PDB entry 8J5S | electron microscopy, 3.00 A resolution | chains B and D of the 5 polymer chains in the assembly

# Chain B
Molecule: Putative peptide transport permease protein Rv1283c
Organism: Mycobacterium tuberculosis (strain ATCC 25618 / H37Rv)
UniProt: P9WFZ7 (Y1283_MYCTU); residues 1-325 here = UniProt positions 1-325
Sequence (325 residues; each row starts with the number of its first residue):
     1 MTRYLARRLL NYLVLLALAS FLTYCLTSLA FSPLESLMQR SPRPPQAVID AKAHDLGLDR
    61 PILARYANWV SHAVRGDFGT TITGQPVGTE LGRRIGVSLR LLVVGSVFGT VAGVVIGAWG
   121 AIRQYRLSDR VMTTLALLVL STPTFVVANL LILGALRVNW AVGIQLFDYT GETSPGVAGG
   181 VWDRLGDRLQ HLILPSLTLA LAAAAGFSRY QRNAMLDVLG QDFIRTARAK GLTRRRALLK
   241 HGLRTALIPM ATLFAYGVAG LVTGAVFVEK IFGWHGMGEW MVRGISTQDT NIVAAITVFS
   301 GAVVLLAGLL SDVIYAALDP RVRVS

# Chain D
Molecule: Uncharacterized ABC transporter ATP-binding protein Rv1281c
Organism: Mycobacterium tuberculosis (strain ATCC 25618 / H37Rv)
UniProt: P9WQJ5 (Y1281_MYCTU); residue numbers follow UniProt; this construct covers 1-612
Sequence (612 residues; row label = number of the first residue in the row):
     1 MSPLLEVTDL AVTFRTDGDP VTAVRGISYR VEPGEVVAMV GESGSGKSAA AMAVVGLLPE
    61 YAQVRGSVRL QGTELLGLAD NAMSRFRGKA IGTVFQDPMS ALTPVYTVGD QIAEAIEVHQ
   121 PRVGKKAARR RAVELLDLVG ISQPQRRSRA FPHELSGGER QRVVIAIAIA NDPDLLICDD
   181 PTTALDVTVQ AQILDVLKAA RDVTGAGVLI ITHDLGVVAE FADRALVMYA GRVVESAGVN
   241 DLYRDRRMPY TVGLLGSVPR LDAAQGTRLV PIPGAPPSLA GLAPGCPFAP RCPLVIDECL
   301 TAEPELLDVA TDHRAACIRT ELVTGRSAAD IYRVKTEARP AALGDASVVV RVRHLVKTYR
   361 LAKGVVLRRA IGEVRAVDGI SLELRQGRTL GIVGESGSGK STTLHEILEL AAPQSGSIEV
   421 LGTDVATLGT AERRSLRRDI QVVFQDPVAS LDPRLPVFDL IAEPLQANGF GKNETHARVA
   481 ELLDIVGLRH GDASRYPAEF SGGQKQRIGI ARALALQPKI LALDDPVSAL DVSIQAGIIN
   541 LLLDLQEQFG LSYLFVSHDL SVVKHLAHQV AVMLAGTVVE QGDSEEVFGN PKHEYTRRLL
   601 GAVPQPDPAR RG
Disordered / not traced: 1, 610-612
Construct notes: engineered mutation Asp180 (Glu in P9WQJ5), Asp525 (Glu in P9WQJ5)
Swiss-Prot annotation at these positions:
  - binding site (ATP): Ser43, Gly44, Ser45, Gly46, Lys47, Ser48, Ala49, Tyr61, Gln96, Arg147, Gly158, Glu159, His213, Ser396, Gly397, Ser398, Gly399, Lys400, Ser401, Thr402 and 5 more in UniProt
  - binding site ([4Fe-4S] cluster): Cys286, Cys292, Cys299, Cys317
  - mutagenesis: Cys286 (C286S: Shows a significant reduction in the proportion of OppD in the Opp complex. Strong decrease in ATPase activity), Cys292 (C292S: Shows a significant reduction in the proportion of OppD in the Opp complex. Strong decrease in ATPase activity), Cys299 (C299S: Shows a significant reduction in the proportion of OppD in the Opp complex. Strong decrease in ATPase activity), Cys317 (C317S: Does not affect Opp complex assembly. Small decrease in ATPase activity)

# Chain B / chain D interface
Contacting residue pairs (44; chain B residue first):
  Asp222(B) with Ser100(D), hydrogen bond (backbone-side chain); Ala101(D)
  Phe223(B) with Ser100(D), hydrogen bond (backbone-backbone); Ala101(D); Leu102(D); Thr103(D); Pro104(D)
  Arg225(B) with Met52(D); Leu57(D); Phe95(D)
  Thr226(B) with Phe95(D); Ala101(D), hydrogen bond (side chain-backbone)
  Arg228(B) with Leu57(D); Arg87(D)
  Ala229(B) with Leu57(D), hydrophobic; Gly88(D); Phe95(D), hydrophobic
  Lys230(B) with Gln111(D), hydrogen bond (side chain-backbone); Glu114(D), salt bridge; Ala115(D); His119(D)
  Gly231(B) with Ser84(D); Arg87(D); Val118(D); His119(D)
  Leu232(B) with Ser84(D); Val118(D), hydrophobic
  Thr233(B) with Asp80(D); Ser84(D)
  Arg234(B) with Asp80(D), hydrogen bond (backbone-side chain)
  Lys240(B) with Tyr106(D), hydrogen bond (backbone-side chain); Glu114(D), salt bridge
  His241(B) with Thr103(D), hydrogen bond; Glu114(D), salt bridge
  Arg244(B) with Tyr106(D)
  Thr245(B) with Thr103(D); Pro104(D); Val105(D)
  Ile248(B) with Val105(D), hydrophobic
  Pro320(B) with Val105(D)
  Arg321(B) with Pro104(D); Val105(D); Phe151(D); His153(D)
Other interface residues (no listed pair), chain B (19 interface residues in all): Gln221
Other interface residues (no listed pair), chain D (26 interface residues in all): Glu60, Asn81, Ile91, Asp97, Ile167

# Summary
19 residues of chain B and 26 residues of chain D are in contact, with 7 hydrogen bonds and 3 salt bridges.
Among the polar pairs are Lys230(B)-Glu114(D), Lys240(B)-Glu114(D) and His241(B)-Glu114(D).
Here chain B is Putative peptide transport permease protein Rv1283c and chain D is Uncharacterized ABC
transporter ATP-binding protein Rv1281c, both from Mycobacterium tuberculosis (strain ATCC 25618 / H37Rv).
Entry 8J5S (Cryo-EM structure of Mycobacterium tuberculosis OppABCD in the pre-catalytic intermediate state)
was determined by electron microscopy together with 8J5Q, 8J5R, 8J5T and 8J5U from the same study.
